6DKP - chains A and C of the 5 polymer chains in the assembly; structure by X-ray diffraction, 2.97 A resolution.

[Chain A]
Molecule: HLA class I histocompatibility antigen, A-2 alpha chain
From: Homo sapiens
UniProtKB: P01892 (1A02_HUMAN); residues 1-275 here correspond to UniProt positions 25-299 (UniProt number = residue number + 24)
Amino-acid sequence (276 residues; numbered 0 to 275; the number before each row is that of its first residue; numbering starts at 0):
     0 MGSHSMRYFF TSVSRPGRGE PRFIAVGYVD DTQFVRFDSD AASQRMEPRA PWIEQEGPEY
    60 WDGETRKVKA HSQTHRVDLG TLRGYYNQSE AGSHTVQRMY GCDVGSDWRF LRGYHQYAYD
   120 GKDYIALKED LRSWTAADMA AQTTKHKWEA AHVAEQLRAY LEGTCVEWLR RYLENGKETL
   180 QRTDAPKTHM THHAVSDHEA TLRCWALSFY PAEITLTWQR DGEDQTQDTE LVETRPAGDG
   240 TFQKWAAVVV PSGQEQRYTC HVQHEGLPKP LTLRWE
Disordered / not traced: 0
Cystine bridges: Cys101-Cys164, Cys203-Cys259
Sequence notes: initiating methionine (0)

[Chain C]
Molecule: Melanoma antigen recognized by T-cells 1
UniProtKB: Q16655 (MAR1_HUMAN); residues 1-10 here correspond to UniProt positions 26-35 (UniProt number = residue number + 25)
Amino-acid sequence (10 residues; numbered 1 to 10; the number before each row is that of its first residue):
     1 ELAGIGILTV
Sequence notes: engineered mutation Leu2 (Ala27 in Q16655)

[Interface between chain A and chain C]
Pairs across the interface (45; chain A residue first):
  Met5(A) with Glu1(C)
  Tyr7(A) with Glu1(C), hydrogen bond (side chain-backbone); Leu2(C), hydrophobic
  Phe9(A) with Leu2(C), hydrophobic
  Met45(A) with Leu2(C), hydrophobic
  Tyr59(A) with Glu1(C)
  Glu63(A) with Glu1(C); Leu2(C), hydrogen bond (side chain-backbone)
  Lys66(A) with Glu1(C), salt bridge; Leu2(C), hydrogen bond (side chain-backbone); Ala3(C); Gly4(C)
  Val67(A) with Leu2(C)
  His70(A) with Ala3(C); Ile7(C)
  Thr73(A) with Ile7(C); Thr9(C)
  Asp77(A) with Thr9(C); Val10(C), hydrogen bond (side chain-backbone)
  Thr80(A) with Val10(C)
  Leu81(A) with Val10(C), hydrophobic
  Tyr84(A) with Val10(C), hydrogen bond (side chain-backbone)
  Arg97(A) with Ile7(C)
  Tyr99(A) with Leu2(C); Ala3(C), hydrogen bond (side chain-backbone)
  Tyr116(A) with Val10(C)
  Thr143(A) with Val10(C), hydrogen bond (side chain-backbone)
  Lys146(A) with Thr9(C), hydrogen bond; Val10(C), hydrogen bond (side chain-backbone)
  Trp147(A) with Leu8(C), hydrogen bond (side chain-backbone); Thr9(C), hydrogen bond (side chain-backbone); Val10(C), hydrophobic
  Ala150(A) with Leu8(C), hydrophobic
  Val152(A) with Gly6(C); Leu8(C), hydrophobic
  Gln155(A) with Ile5(C); Gly6(C), hydrogen bond (side chain-backbone)
  Leu156(A) with Ile5(C); Gly6(C)
  Tyr159(A) with Glu1(C), hydrogen bond (side chain-backbone); Leu2(C); Ala3(C), hydrophobic
  Thr163(A) with Glu1(C)
  Trp167(A) with Glu1(C), hydrogen bond
  Tyr171(A) with Glu1(C), hydrogen bond (side chain-backbone)
Interface residues without a listed pair, chain A (31 interface residues in all): Val76, Tyr123, Ala158

[Summary]
31 residues of chain A face 10 of chain C across their interface, with 15 hydrogen bonds and 1 salt bridge.
Polar contacts include Lys66(A)-Glu1(C), Tyr7(A)-Glu1(C) and Glu63(A)-Leu2(C).
Chain A is HLA class I histocompatibility antigen, A-2 alpha chain (Homo sapiens) and chain C is Melanoma
antigen recognized by T-cells 1; the structure, The complex among DMF5(alpha-D26Y, alpha-Y50A,beta-L98W) TCR,
human Class I MHC HLA-A2 and MART-1(26-35)(A27L) peptide, was determined by X-ray diffraction (same
publication as 6D78).
